PDB entry 3BFR | X-ray diffraction, 2.05 A resolution | chain A

# Chain A
Protein: Superoxide dismutase [Mn]
Source organism: Saccharomyces cerevisiae
Notes: EC 1.15.1.1
UniProtKB: P00447 (SODM_YEAST); residues 9-215 here correspond to UniProt positions 27-233 (UniProt number = residue number + 18)
Amino-acid sequence (215 residues; each row starts with the number of its first residue):
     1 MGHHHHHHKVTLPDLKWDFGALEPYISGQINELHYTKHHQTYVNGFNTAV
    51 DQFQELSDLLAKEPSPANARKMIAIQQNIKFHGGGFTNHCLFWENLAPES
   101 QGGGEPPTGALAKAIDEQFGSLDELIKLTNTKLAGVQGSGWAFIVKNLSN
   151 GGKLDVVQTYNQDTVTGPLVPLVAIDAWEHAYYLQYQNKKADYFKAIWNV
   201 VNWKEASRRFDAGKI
Unresolved in the structure: 1-8, 214-215
Sequence notes: expression tag (1-8)
Metal / ion sites: manganese (III) ion: His34, His89, Asp176, His180
UniProt features mapped onto this chain:
  - binding site (Mn(2+)): His34, His89, Asp176, His180
  - modified residue (Phosphothreonine): Thr129, Thr131
Reported in the primary citation:
  - manganese (III) ion coordination: His34, His89, Asp176, His180
  - specificity-determining residues: Gln162
  - contacts within the chain: Lys80-Asp163 (hydrogen bond)
  - specificity-determining residues: Lys80, Asp163 (proposed by the authors, not directly observed)
  - manganese (III) ion coordination through a water molecule: Gln162

# Overview
The manganese (III) ion site is built by His34, His89, Asp176 and His180. Curated annotation (UniProt) lists 4
Mn2+-binding residues. From the paper: manganese (III) ion coordination by His34, His89 and Asp176 among
others; water-mediated manganese (III) ion coordination by Gln162.
Chain A is Superoxide dismutase [Mn] (Saccharomyces cerevisiae); the structure, The crystal structure of Sod2
from Saccharomyces cerevisiae, was determined by X-ray diffraction together with 3RN4 from the same study.
